Entry 6PUI (X-ray diffraction, 1.96 A resolution); this record covers chains A and H of the 4 polymer chains in the assembly.

[Chain A]
Name: Major histocompatibility complex class I-related gene protein
Source organism: Homo sapiens
UniProtKB: Q95460 (HMR1_HUMAN); residues 1-270 here correspond to UniProt positions 23-292 (UniProt number = residue number + 22)
Chain sequence (271 residues; each row starts with the number of its first residue; numbering starts at 0):
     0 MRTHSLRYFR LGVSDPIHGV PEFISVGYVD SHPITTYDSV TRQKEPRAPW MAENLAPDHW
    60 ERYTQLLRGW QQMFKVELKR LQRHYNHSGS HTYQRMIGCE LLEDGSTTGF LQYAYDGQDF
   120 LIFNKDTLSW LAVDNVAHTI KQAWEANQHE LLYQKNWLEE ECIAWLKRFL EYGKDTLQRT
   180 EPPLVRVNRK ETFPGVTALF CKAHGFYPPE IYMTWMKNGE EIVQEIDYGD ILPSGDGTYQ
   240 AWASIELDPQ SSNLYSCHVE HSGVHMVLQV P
Disordered / not traced: 190-195
Construct notes: initiating methionine (0); conflict Ser261 (Cys283 in Q95460)
Cystine bridges: Cys98-Cys161, Cys200-Cys256
Covalently attached groups: compound Q7P linked to Lys43
Residues lining bound ligands: Q7P (6-[(4-hydroxybutyl)amino]-5-[(E)-(2-oxopropylidene)amino]pyrimidine-2,4(1H,3H)-dione): Tyr7, Phe8, Arg9, Ser24, Thr34, His58, Tyr62, Leu66, Trp69, Arg94, Ile96, Tyr152, Trp156
Swiss-Prot annotation at these positions:
  - binding site (5-(2-oxoethylideneamino)-6-(D-ribitylamino)uracil): Arg9, Ser24, Lys43, Arg94, Tyr152, Gln153
  - binding site (5-(2-oxopropylideneamino)-6-(D-ribitylamino)uracil): Arg9, Ser24, Lys43, Arg94, Tyr152, Gln153
  - binding site (7-hydroxy-6-methyl-8-(1-D-ribityl)lumazine): Arg9, Ser24, Lys43, Arg94, Tyr152, Gln153
  - binding site (8-(9H-purin-6-yl)-2-oxa-8-azabicyclo[3.3.1]nona-3,6-diene-4,6-dicarbaldehyde): Arg9, Lys43, His58, Arg94
  - binding site (2-amino-4-oxopteridine-6-carbaldehyde): Lys43
  - binding site (pyridoxal): Lys43
  - glycosylation: Asn85 (N-linked (GlcNAc...) asparagine)

[Chain H]
Name: Beta-2-microglobulin
Source organism: Homo sapiens
UniProtKB: P61769 (B2MG_HUMAN); residues 1-99 here correspond to UniProt positions 21-119 (UniProt number = residue number + 20)
Chain sequence (100 residues; row label = number of the first residue in the row; numbering starts at 0):
     0 MIQRTPKIQV YSRHPAENGK SNFLNCYVSG FHPSDIEVDL LKNGERIEKV EHSDLSFSKD
    60 WSFYLLYYTE FTPTEKDEYA CRVNHVTLSQ PKIVKWDRDM
Disordered / not traced: 98-99
Construct notes: initiating methionine (0)
Cystine bridges: Cys25-Cys80
Bound ions: Na+: Asn83, His84, Leu87
Swiss-Prot annotation at these positions:
  - modified residue: Gln2 (Pyrrolidone carboxylic acid)
  - glycosylation: Ile1 (N-linked (Glc) (glycation) isoleucine), Lys19 (N-linked (Glc) (glycation) lysine), Lys41 (N-linked (Glc) (glycation) lysine), Lys48 (N-linked (Glc) (glycation) lysine), Lys58 (N-linked (Glc) (glycation) lysine), Lys91 (N-linked (Glc) (glycation) lysine), Lys94 (N-linked (Glc) (glycation) lysine)

[How chain A and chain H interact]
Residue-residue contacts - 48 pairs, chain A then chain H:
  Arg6(A) with Lys58(H)
  Phe8(A) with Phe56(H), hydrophobic; Ser57(H)
  Leu10(A) with Phe56(H), hydrophobic
  Ile16(A) with Asp34(H)
  Val19(A) with Asp34(H)
  Ile23(A) with Phe56(H), hydrophobic
  Val25(A) with Phe56(H), hydrophobic
  Tyr27(A) with Ser55(H); Phe56(H), hydrogen bond (side chain-backbone)
  Arg46(A) with Asp53(H), salt bridge
  His90(A) with Met0(H)
  Thr91(A) with His31(H)
  Gln93(A) with His31(H), hydrogen bond; Trp60(H), hydrogen bond (side chain-backbone); Phe62(H)
  Arg94(A) with Trp60(H)
  Met95(A) with Trp60(H)
  Gln111(A) with Lys58(H); Trp60(H)
  Tyr112(A) with Trp60(H)
  Ala113(A) with Trp60(H)
  Asp115(A) with Met0(H); Ile1(H); His31(H)
  Gly116(A) with Arg3(H), hydrogen bond (backbone-side chain); His31(H); Asp59(H); Trp60(H)
  Gln117(A) with Ile1(H); Arg3(H)
  Asp118(A) with Trp60(H), hydrogen bond
  Arg185(A) with Pro14(H)
  His203(A) with Pro14(H)
  Asp229(A) with Lys6(H), salt bridge; Gln8(H)
  Leu231(A) with Gln8(H); Tyr10(H), hydrophobic; Tyr26(H), hydrophobic
  Pro232(A) with Tyr10(H), hydrogen bond (backbone-side chain); Tyr26(H), hydrophobic
  Ser233(A) with Arg12(H), hydrogen bond (backbone-side chain); Asn24(H), hydrogen bond (backbone-side chain)
  Gly234(A) with Arg12(H), hydrogen bond (backbone-side chain)
  Asp235(A) with Arg12(H)
  Gln239(A) with Tyr10(H); Ser11(H), hydrogen bond (side chain-backbone); Arg12(H), hydrogen bond (side chain-backbone)
Other interface residues (no listed pair), chain A (31 interface residues in all): Ser89
Other interface residues (no listed pair), chain H (27 interface residues in all): His13, Pro32, Ser33, Leu54, Tyr63, Leu65

[Overview]
31 residues of chain A and 27 residues of chain H are in contact, with 11 hydrogen bonds and 2 salt bridges.
Polar contacts include Arg46(A)-Asp53(H), Asp229(A)-Lys6(H) and Tyr27(A)-Phe56(H). Compound Q7P is covalently
linked to Lys43(A).
Here chain A is Major histocompatibility complex class I-related gene protein and chain H is
Beta-2-microglobulin, both from Homo sapiens. Entry 6PUI (Structure of human MAIT A-F7 TCR in complex with
human MR1-4'OH-Butyl-5-OP-U) was determined by X-ray diffraction together with 6PUC, 6PUD, 6PUE, 6PUF, 6PUG,
6PUH and 4 further entries from the same study.
